7EG6 - chains B and I of the 11 polymer chains in the assembly; structure by electron microscopy, 3.10 A resolution.

== Chain B ==
Molecule: Histone H4
Organism: Xenopus laevis
UniProtKB: P62799 (H4_XENLA); residues 1-102 here correspond to UniProt positions 2-103 (UniProt number = residue number + 1)
Chain sequence (102 residues; row label = number of the first residue in the row):
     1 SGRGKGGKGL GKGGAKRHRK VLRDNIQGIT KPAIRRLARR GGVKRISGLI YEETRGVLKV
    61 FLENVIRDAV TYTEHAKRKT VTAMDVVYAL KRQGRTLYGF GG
Not modelled in the structure: 1-19, 102
Swiss-Prot annotation at these positions:
  - DNA-binding region: Lys16 to Lys20
  - modified residue: Ser1 (N-acetylserine), Arg3 (Asymmetric dimethylarginine), Lys5 (N6-(2-hydroxyisobutyryl)lysine), Lys8 (N6-(2-hydroxyisobutyryl)lysine), Lys12 (N6-(2-hydroxyisobutyryl)lysine), Lys16 (N6-(2-hydroxyisobutyryl)lysine), Lys20 (N6,N6,N6-trimethyllysine), Lys31 (N6-(2-hydroxyisobutyryl)lysine), Lys44 (N6-(2-hydroxyisobutyryl)lysine), Ser47 (Phosphoserine), Tyr51 (Phosphotyrosine), Lys59 (N6-(2-hydroxyisobutyryl)lysine), Lys77 (N6-(2-hydroxyisobutyryl)lysine), Lys79 (N6-(2-hydroxyisobutyryl)lysine), Tyr88 (Phosphotyrosine), Lys91 (N6-(2-hydroxyisobutyryl)lysine)
  - cross-link (Glycyl lysine isopeptide (Lys-Gly)): Lys31 (interchain with G-Cter in UFM1), Lys91 (interchain with G-Cter in ubiquitin)

== Chain I ==
Molecule: 235-nt DNA strand
Sequence (235 nucleotides; each row starts with the number of its first residue; numbers below 1 keep their minus sign (DT-28 is residue -28)):
   -28 TTATGTGATG GACCCTATAC GCGGCCGCCC TGGAGAATCC CGGTGCCGAG GCCGCTCAAT
    32 TGGTCGTAGA CAGCTCTAGC ACCGCTTAAA CGCACGTACG CGCTGTCCCC CGCGTTTTAA
    92 CCGCCAAGGG GATTACTCCC TAGTCTCCAG GCACGTGTCA GATATATACA TCCTGAAGCT
   152 TGTCGAGAAG TACTAGAGGA TCATAATCAG CCATACCACA TTTGTAGAGG TTTTA
Not modelled in the structure: -28 to 1, 148-206

== Interface between chain B and chain I ==
Residue-residue contacts - 10 pairs, chain B then chain I:
  Arg35(B) - DC82(I)  salt bridge to the phosphate
  Arg45(B) - DC81(I)  sugar contact
  Arg45(B) - DC82(I)  phosphate contact
  Ile46(B) - DC81(I)  sugar contact
  Ile46(B) - DC82(I)  hydrogen bond to the phosphate
  Gly48(B) - DC81(I)  phosphate contact
  Arg78(B) - DG102(I)  phosphate contact
  Lys79(B) - DG101(I)  phosphate contact
  Lys79(B) - DG102(I)  hydrogen bond to the phosphate
  Thr80(B) - DG102(I)  hydrogen bond to the phosphate
Other interface residues (no listed pair), chain B (10 interface residues in all): Lys44, Ser47, Lys77
Other interface residues (no listed pair), chain I (5 interface residues in all): DA103

== In short ==
10 residues of chain B face 5 of chain I across their interface; the contacts include 3 hydrogen bonds and 1
salt bridge. Polar contacts include Ile46(B)-DC82(I), Lys79(B)-DG102(I) and Thr80(B)-DG102(I). From UniProt: a
DNA-binding region on chain B.
Here chain B is Histone H4 (Xenopus laevis) and chain I is a 235-nt DNA strand. Entry 7EG6 (Snf5 Finger Helix
bound to the nucleosome) was determined by electron microscopy (same publication as 7EGM and 7EGP).
